Entry 9M84 (electron microscopy, 3.61 A resolution); this record covers chains B and D of the 7 polymer chains in the assembly.

[Chain B]
Name: DNA-directed RNA polymerase subunit alpha
Organism: Streptomyces coelicolor A3(2)
Notes: EC 2.7.7.6
Reference sequence: P60312 (RPOA_STRCO); residue numbers follow UniProt; this construct covers 1-340
Amino-acid sequence (340 residues; numbered 1 to 340; the number before each row is that of its first residue):
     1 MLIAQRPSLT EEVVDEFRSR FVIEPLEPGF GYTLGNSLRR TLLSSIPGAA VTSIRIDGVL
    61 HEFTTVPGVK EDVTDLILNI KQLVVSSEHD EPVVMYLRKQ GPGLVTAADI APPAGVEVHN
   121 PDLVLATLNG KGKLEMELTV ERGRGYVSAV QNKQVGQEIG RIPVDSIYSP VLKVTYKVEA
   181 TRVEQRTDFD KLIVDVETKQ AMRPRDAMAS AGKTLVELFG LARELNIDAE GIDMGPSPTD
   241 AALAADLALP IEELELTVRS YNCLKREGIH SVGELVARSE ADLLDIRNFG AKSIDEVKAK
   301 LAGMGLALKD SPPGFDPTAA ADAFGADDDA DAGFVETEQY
Not modelled in the structure: 1-3, 234-340

[Chain D]
Name: DNA-directed RNA polymerase subunit beta'
Organism: Streptomyces coelicolor A3(2)
Notes: EC 2.7.7.6
Reference sequence: Q8CJT1 (RPOC_STRCO); residues 1-1299 here = UniProt positions 1-1299
Amino-acid sequence (1299 residues; each row starts with the number of its first residue):
     1 MLDVNFFDEL RIGLATADDI RQWSHGEVKK PETINYRTLK PEKDGLFCEK IFGPTRDWEC
    61 YCGKYKRVRF KGIICERCGV EVTRAKVRRE RMGHIELAAP VTHIWYFKGV PSRLGYLLDL
   121 APKDLEKVIY FAAYMITFVD EERRTRDLPS LEAHVSVERQ QIEQRRDSDL EARAKKLETD
   181 LAELEAEGAK ADVRRKVREG AEREMKQLRD RAQREIDRLD EVWNRFKNLK VQDLEGDELL
   241 YRELRDRFGT YFDGSMGAAA LQKRLESFDL DEEAERLREI IRTGKGQKKT RALKRLKVVS
   301 AFLQTSNSPK GMVLDCVPVI PPDLRPMVQL DGGRFATSDL NDLYRRVINR NNRLKRLLDL
   361 GAPEIIVNNE KRMLQEAVDA LFDNGRRGRP VTGPGNRPLK SLSDMLKGKQ GRFRQNLLGK
   421 RVDYSARSVI VVGPQLKLHQ CGLPKAMALE LFKPFVMKRL VDLNHAQNIK SAKRMVERGR
   481 TVVYDVLEEV IAEHPVLLNR APTLHRLGIQ AFEPQLVEGK AIQIHPLVCT AFNADFDGDQ
   541 MAVHLPLSAE AQAEARILML SSNNILKPAD GRPVTMPTQD MVLGLFFLTT DSEGRSPKGE
   601 GRAFGSSAEA IMAFDAGDLT LQAKIDIRFP VGTIPPRGFE PPAREEGEPE WQQGDTFTLK
   661 TTLGRALFNE LLPEDYPFVD YEVGKKQLSE IVNDLAERYP KVIVAATLDN LKAAGFFWAT
   721 RSGVTVAISD IVVPDAKKEI VKGYEGQDEK VQKQYERGLI TKEERTQELI AIWTKATNEV
   781 AEAMNDNFPK TNPVSMMVNS GARGNMMQMR QIAGMRGLVS NAKNETIPRP IKASFREGLS
   841 VLEYFISTHG ARKGLADTAL RTADSGYLTR RLVDVSQDVI IREEDCGTER GLKLPIATRD
   901 ADGTLRKAED VETSVYARML AEDVVIDGKV IAPANVDLGD VLIDALVAHG VEEVKTRSIL
   961 TCESQVGTCA MCYGRSLATG KLVDIGEAVG IIAAQSIGEP GTQLTMRTFH TGGVAGDDIT
  1021 QGLPRVVELF EARTPKGVAP ISEASGRVRI EETEKTKKIV VTPDDGSDET AFPISKRARL
  1081 LVGEGDHVEV GQKLTVGATN PHDVLRILGQ RAVQVHLVGE VQKVYNSQGV SIHDKHIEII
  1141 IRQMLRRVTI IESGDAELLP GELVERTKFE TENRRVVQEG GHPASGRPQL MGITKASLAT
  1201 ESWLSAASFQ ETTRVLTDAA INAKSDSLIG LKENVIIGKL IPAGTGLSRY RNIRVEPTEE
  1261 AKAAMYSAVG YDDIDYSPFG TGSGQAVPLE DYDYGPYNQ
Not modelled in the structure: 1-6, 1253-1299
Metal / ion sites: Zn2+ site 1: C60, C62, C75, C78; Mg2+: D535, D539; Zn2+ site 2: C886, C962, C969, C972

[Chain B / chain D interface]
Contacting residue pairs (20; chain B residue first):
  R39(B) with D615(D), salt bridge
  R40(B) with D615(D), hydrogen bond (side chain-backbone)
  L43(B) with D615(D)
  D75(B) with R628(D), salt bridge
  L78(B) with A603(D); F604(D)
  N79(B) with R628(D), hydrogen bond
  K81(B) with A603(D)
  Y146(B) with R602(D); M612(D), hydrophobic
  I167(B) with M612(D), hydrophobic
  V171(B) with M612(D)
  L172(B) with A608(D); I611(D); M612(D)
  K173(B) with I611(D)
  K177(B) with F717(D)
  R182(B) with D485(D), salt bridge; E488(D)
  Q185(B) with T481(D)
Other interface residues (no listed pair), chain B (19 interface residues in all): S148, S169, V174, D188
Other interface residues (no listed pair), chain D (15 interface residues in all): E518, E609, D618

[In short]
Chain B and chain D form an interface of 19 and 15 residues respectively; the contacts include 2 hydrogen
bonds and 3 salt bridges. Polar pairs include R39(B)-D615(D), D75(B)-R628(D) and R182(B)-D485(D). C60(D),
C62(D), C75(D) and C78(D) form the Zn2+ site 1.
Chain B is DNA-directed RNA polymerase subunit alpha and chain D is DNA-directed RNA polymerase subunit beta',
both from Streptomyces coelicolor A3(2); the structure, Cryo-EM structure of Streptomyces coelicolor sigma
factor shbA transcription initiation complex with shbA promoter, was determined by electron microscopy (same
publication as 9ISN).
